PDB entry 7FIE | electron microscopy, 2.36 A resolution | chains E and S of the 7 polymer chains in the assembly

Chain E:
Protein: Lon protease
Organism: Meiothermus taiwanensis
Notes: EC 3.4.21.53
UniProtKB: A0A059VAZ3 (A0A059VAZ3_9DEIN); residues 1-793 here = UniProt positions 1-793
Sequence (806 residues; numbered 1 to 806; the number before each row is that of its first residue):
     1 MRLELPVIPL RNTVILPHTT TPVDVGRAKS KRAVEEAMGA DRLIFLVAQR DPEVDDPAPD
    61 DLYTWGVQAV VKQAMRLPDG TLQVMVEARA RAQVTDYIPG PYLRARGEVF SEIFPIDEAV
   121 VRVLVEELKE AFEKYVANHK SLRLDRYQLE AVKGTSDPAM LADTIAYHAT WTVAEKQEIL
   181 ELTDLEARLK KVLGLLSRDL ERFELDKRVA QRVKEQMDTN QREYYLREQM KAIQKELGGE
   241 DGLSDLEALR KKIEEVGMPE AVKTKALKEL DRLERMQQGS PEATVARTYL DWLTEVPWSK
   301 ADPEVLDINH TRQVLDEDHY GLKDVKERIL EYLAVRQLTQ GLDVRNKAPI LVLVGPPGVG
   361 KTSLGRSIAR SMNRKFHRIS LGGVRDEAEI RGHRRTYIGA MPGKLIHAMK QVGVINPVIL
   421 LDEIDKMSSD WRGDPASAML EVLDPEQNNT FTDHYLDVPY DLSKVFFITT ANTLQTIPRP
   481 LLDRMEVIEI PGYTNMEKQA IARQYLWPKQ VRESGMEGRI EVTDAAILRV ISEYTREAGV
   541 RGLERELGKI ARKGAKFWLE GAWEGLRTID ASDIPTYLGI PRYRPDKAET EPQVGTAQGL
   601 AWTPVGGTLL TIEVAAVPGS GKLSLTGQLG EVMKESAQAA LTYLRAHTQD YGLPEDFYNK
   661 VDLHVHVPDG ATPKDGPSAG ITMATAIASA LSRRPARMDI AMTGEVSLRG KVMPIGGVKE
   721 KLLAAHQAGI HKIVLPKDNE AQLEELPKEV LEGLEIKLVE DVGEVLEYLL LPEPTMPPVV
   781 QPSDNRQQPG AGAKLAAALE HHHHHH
Not modelled in the structure: 1, 781-806
Sequence notes: expression tag (794-806)
Small-molecule neighbours: ADP (adenosine-5'-diphosphate): Asp-318, His-319, Tyr-320, Leu-322, Pro-356, Pro-357, Gly-358, Val-359, Gly-360, Lys-361, Thr-362, Ser-363, Tyr-493, Ile-501, Tyr-505, Leu-506, Lys-509, Val-540, Arg-541, Glu-544
From the paper describing this entry:
  - catalytic residues: Ser-678 (citing earlier work)

Chain S:
Protein: Unknown endogenous substrate
Organism: Meiothermus taiwanensis WR-220
Sequence (22 residues; numbered 1 to 22; the number before each row is that of its first residue; X marks 22 residues of unknown identity (built as UNK)):
     1 XXXXXXXXXX XXXXXXXXXX XX

How chain E and chain S interact:
Interface residues of chain E (facing chain S), 5 residues: His-393, Thr-396, Tyr-397, Ile-398, Arg-432

Summary:
Chain E and chain S make no direct contact in this assembly. Chain E binds ADP. From the paper: the catalytic
residue Ser-678(E).
Chain E is Lon protease (Meiothermus taiwanensis) and chain S is Unknown endogenous substrate (Meiothermus
taiwanensis WR-220); the structure, Processive cleavage of substrate at individual proteolytic active sites of
the Lon protease complex (conformation 2), was determined by electron microscopy (same publication as 7EV4,
7EV6, 7FID and 7FIZ).
